PDB entry 9GU3 | electron microscopy, 2.64 A resolution | chains B and D of the 9 polymer chains in the assembly

# Chain B
Protein: Acetylcholine receptor subunit beta
Organism: Homo sapiens
UniProtKB: P11230 (ACHB_HUMAN); residues 1-478 here correspond to UniProt positions 24-501 (UniProt number = residue number + 23)
Chain sequence (478 residues; each row starts with the number of its first residue):
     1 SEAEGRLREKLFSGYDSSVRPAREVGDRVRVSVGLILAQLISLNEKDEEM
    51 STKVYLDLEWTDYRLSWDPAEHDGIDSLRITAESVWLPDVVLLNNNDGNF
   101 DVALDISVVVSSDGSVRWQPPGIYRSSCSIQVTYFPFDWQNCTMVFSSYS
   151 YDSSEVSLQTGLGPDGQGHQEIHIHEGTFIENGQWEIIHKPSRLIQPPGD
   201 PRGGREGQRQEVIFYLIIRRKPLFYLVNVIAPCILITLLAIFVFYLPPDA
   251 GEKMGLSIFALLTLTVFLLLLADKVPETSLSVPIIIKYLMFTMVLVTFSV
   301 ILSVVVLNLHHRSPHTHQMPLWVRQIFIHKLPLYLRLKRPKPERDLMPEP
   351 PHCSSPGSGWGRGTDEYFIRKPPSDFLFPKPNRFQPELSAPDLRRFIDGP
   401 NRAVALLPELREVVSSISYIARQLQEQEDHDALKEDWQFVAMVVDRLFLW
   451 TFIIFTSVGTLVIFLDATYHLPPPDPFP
Disordered / not traced: 199-206, 310-436
Swiss-Prot annotation at these positions:
  - modified residue: Y367 (Phosphotyrosine)
  - glycosylation: N141 (N-linked (GlcNAc...) asparagine)
Disulfide bonds: C128-C142
Covalent attachments: N-acetylglucosamine (NAG) linked to N141

# Chain D
Protein: Acetylcholine receptor subunit delta
Organism: Homo sapiens
UniProtKB: Q07001 (ACHD_HUMAN); residues 1-496 here correspond to UniProt positions 22-517 (UniProt number = residue number + 21)
Chain sequence (496 residues; row label = number of the first residue in the row):
     1 LNEEERLIRHLFQEKGYNKELRPVAHKEESVDVALALTLSNLISLKEVEE
    51 TLTTNVWIEHGWTDNRLKWNAEEFGNISVLRLPPDMVWLPEIVLENNNDG
   101 SFQISYSCNVLVYHYGFVYWLPPAIFRSSCPISVTYFPFDWQNCSLKFSS
   151 LKYTAKEITLSLKQDAKENRTYPVEWIIIDPEGFTENGEWEIVHRPARVN
   201 VDPRAPLDSPSRQDITFYLIIRRKPLFYIINILVPCVLISFMVNLVFYLP
   251 ADSGEKTSVAISVLLAQSVFLLLISKRLPATSMAIPLIGKFLLFGMVLVT
   301 MVVVICVIVLNIHFRTPSTHVLSEGVKKLFLETLPELLHMSRPAEDGPSP
   351 GALVRRSSSLGYISKAEEYFLLKSRSDLMFEKQSERHGLARRLTTARRPP
   401 ASSEQAQQELFNELKPAVDGANFIVNHMRDQNNYNEEKDSWNRVARTVDR
   451 LCLFVVTPVMVVGTAWIFLQGVYNQPPPQPFPGDPYSYNVQDKRFI
Disordered / not traced: 313-444
Swiss-Prot annotation at these positions:
  - modified residue: Y369 (Phosphotyrosine)
  - glycosylation (N-linked (GlcNAc...) asparagine): N76, N143
Disulfide bonds: C130-C144
Covalent attachments: N-acetylglucosamine (NAG) linked to N76, N143
Residues lining bound ligands: acetylcholine (ACH): W57, L111, Y119, L121

# How chain B and chain D interact
Contacting residue pairs (44):
  S1(B) - L21(D)
  S1(B) - V24(D)
  E4(B) - L21(D)
  R8(B) - E20(D)
  Q39(B) - N98(D)
  Q39(B) - S129(D)  hydrogen bond
  K53(B) - E95(D)  salt bridge
  K53(B) - N97(D)
  K53(B) - F102(D)
  Y55(B) - E95(D)  hydrogen bond
  I75(B) - K27(D)
  S77(B) - K27(D)
  S77(B) - K156(D)
  R79(B) - L151(D)
  R79(B) - K152(D)  hydrogen bond (side chain-backbone)
  R79(B) - T154(D)
  T81(B) - K152(D)
  L104(B) - Q103(D)
  I106(B) - L151(D)  hydrophobic
  S107(B) - K152(D)  hydrogen bond (side chain-backbone)
  P121(B) - F102(D)  hydrophobic
  P121(B) - L151(D)  hydrophobic
  I123(B) - G100(D)
  T178(B) - K147(D)
  G183(B) - T281(D)
  G183(B) - S282(D)  hydrogen bond (backbone-backbone)
  G183(B) - M283(D)
  Q184(B) - A280(D)
  K221(B) - S282(D)
  K221(B) - M283(D)
  L223(B) - S282(D)
  F224(B) - P279(D)
  F224(B) - A280(D)  hydrophobic
  F224(B) - T281(D)
  V227(B) - I285(D)  hydrophobic
  V227(B) - L293(D)  hydrophobic
  N228(B) - L271(D)
  N228(B) - S275(D)
  L235(B) - T300(D)
  Y245(B) - N311(D)  hydrogen bond (backbone-side chain)
  P247(B) - L310(D)
  P247(B) - N311(D)
  E252(B) - T257(D)
  L270(B) - L272(D)  hydrophobic
Also at the interface, not in a pair above, chain B (35 interface residues in all): G5, I41, I180, Y225, A231, P232, A250
Also at the interface, not in a pair above, chain D (36 interface residues in all): A25, D99, Y153, E157, D208, G254

# Summary
The interface between chain B and chain D involves 35 residues on one side and 36 on the other, with 6
hydrogen bonds and 1 salt bridge. Polar pairs include K53(B)-E95(D), Q39(B)-S129(D) and Y55(B)-E95(D). Bound
to chain D: acetylcholine. Covalently linked N-acetylglucosamine: at N141(B).
Here chain B is Acetylcholine receptor subunit beta and chain D is Acetylcholine receptor subunit delta, both
from Homo sapiens. Entry 9GU3 (Human adult muscle nAChR in desensitised state in nanodisc with 1 mM
acetylcholine) was determined by electron microscopy (same publication as 9GU0, 9GU1 and 9GU2).
